PDB entry 7XQ3 | X-ray diffraction, 1.77 A resolution | chains A and C of the 4 polymer chains in the assembly

Chain A (and C):
Molecule: Thioredoxin domain-containing protein 17
From: Oncomelania hupensis
Notes: chain C of this document is another copy of the same molecule, construct and numbering; everything in this record applies to it too
UniProt: A0A2P1CXZ6 (A0A2P1CXZ6_9CAEN); residue numbers follow UniProt; this construct covers 1-123
Sequence (123 residues; numbered 1 to 123; the number before each row is that of its first residue):
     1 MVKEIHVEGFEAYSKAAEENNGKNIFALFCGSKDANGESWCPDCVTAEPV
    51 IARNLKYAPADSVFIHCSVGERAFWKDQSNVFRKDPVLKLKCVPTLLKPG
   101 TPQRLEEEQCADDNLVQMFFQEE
Not modelled in the structure: 123 (chain C: 34, 123)
Disulfide bonds: Cys41-Cys44

How chain A and chain C interact:
Residue-residue contacts (32; chain A residue first):
  Lys89(A) with Glu108(C), salt bridge
  Lys91(A) with Cys92(C), hydrogen bond; Glu106(C), salt bridge; Glu107(C), salt bridge
  Cys92(A) with Lys91(C), hydrogen bond
  Gly100(A) with Leu115(C); Met118(C)
  Thr101(A) with Met118(C)
  Pro102(A) with Pro102(C); Gln103(C); Arg104(C), hydrogen bond (backbone-backbone); Leu105(C), hydrophobic; Leu115(C); Met118(C); Phe119(C)
  Gln103(A) with Pro102(C); Gln103(C)
  Arg104(A) with Pro102(C), hydrogen bond (backbone-backbone); Gln109(C)
  Leu105(A) with Pro102(C), hydrophobic
  Glu106(A) with Lys91(C), salt bridge
  Glu107(A) with Lys91(C), salt bridge
  Gln109(A) with Pro86(C); Val87(C); Lys89(C); Arg104(C)
  Leu115(A) with Gly100(C); Pro102(C)
  Met118(A) with Gly100(C); Thr101(C); Pro102(C)
  Phe119(A) with Pro102(C), hydrophobic
Also at the interface, not in a pair above, chain A (16 interface residues in all): Glu108

Overview:
The interface between chain A and chain C involves 16 residues on one side and 18 on the other; the contacts
include 4 hydrogen bonds and 5 salt bridges. Among the polar pairs are Lys89(A)-Glu108(C), Lys91(A)-Glu106(C)
and Lys91(A)-Glu107(C).
Chain A and chain C are both Thioredoxin domain-containing protein 17 (Oncomelania hupensis); the structure,
Crystal structure of the tetramer of thioredoxin domain containing-protein of Oncomelania hupensis(OhTRP14),
was determined by X-ray diffraction, deposited together with 7XPW.
